Entry 7LOM (X-ray diffraction, 2.10 A resolution); this record covers chain A.

Chain A:
Protein: Ornithine aminotransferase, mitochondrial
Source organism: Homo sapiens
Notes: EC 2.6.1.13
UniProtKB: P04181 (OAT_HUMAN); numbering as in UniProt (aligned over 36-439)
Amino-acid sequence (404 residues; row label = number of the first residue in the row):
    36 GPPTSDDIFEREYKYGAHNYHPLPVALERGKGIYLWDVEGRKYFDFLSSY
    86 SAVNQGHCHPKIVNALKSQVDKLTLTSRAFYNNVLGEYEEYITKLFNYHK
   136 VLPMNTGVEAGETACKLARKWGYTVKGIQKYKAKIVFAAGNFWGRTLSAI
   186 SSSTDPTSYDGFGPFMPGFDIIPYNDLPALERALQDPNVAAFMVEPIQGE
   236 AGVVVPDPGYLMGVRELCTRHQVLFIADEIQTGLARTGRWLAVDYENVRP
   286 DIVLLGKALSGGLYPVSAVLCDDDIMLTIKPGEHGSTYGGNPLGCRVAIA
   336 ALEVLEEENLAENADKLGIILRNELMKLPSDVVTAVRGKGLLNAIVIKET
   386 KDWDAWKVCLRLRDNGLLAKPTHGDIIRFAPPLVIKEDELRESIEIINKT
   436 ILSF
Unresolved in the structure: 36, 322
UniProt features mapped onto this chain:
  - modified residue: Lys49 (N6-acetyllysine), Lys66 (N6-acetyllysine), Lys102 (N6-succinyllysine), Lys107 (N6-acetyllysine), Lys292 (N6-(pyridoxal phosphate)lysine), Lys362 (N6-acetyllysine), Lys386 (N6-acetyllysine), Lys392 (N6-acetyllysine), Lys405 (N6-acetyllysine), Lys421 (N6-acetyllysine)
  - natural variant: Gly51 (G51D: In HOGA), Asn54 (N54K: In HOGA), Tyr55 (Y55H: In HOGA), Asn89 (N89K: In HOGA), Gln90 (Q90E: In HOGA), Cys93 (C93F: In HOGA), Gln104 (Q104R: In HOGA), Arg154 (R154L: In HOGA), Arg180 (R180T: In HOGA), Ala184 (deletion: In HOGA), Pro199 (P199Q: In HOGA), Ala226 (A226V: In HOGA), 16 further natural variant entries in UniProt
Covalent attachments: compound Y8P linked to Lys292
Small-molecule neighbours:
  - threonine (THR): Ser84, Tyr85, Leu110, Ser112, Ser321, Tyr323, Gly324
  - threonine / Y8P: Ser84, Tyr85, Leu110, Ser112, Thr141, Gly142, Val143, Glu144, Phe177, Trp178, Gly179, Glu230, Gly234, Glu235, Asp263, Ile265, Gln266, Ser321, Tyr323, Gly324, Arg413
  - Y8P ((3S,4S)-4-methyl-3-[[2-methyl-3-oxidanyl-5-(phosphonooxymethyl)pyridin-4-yl]methylamino]cyclohexene-1-carboxylic acid): Tyr85, Thr141, Gly142, Val143, Glu144, Phe177, Trp178, Gly179, Glu230, Gly234, Glu235, Asp263, Ile265, Gln266, Ser321, Arg413
What the authors report for this chain:
  - binding site for the ligand YCD: Arg413
  - binding site for Y8P: Lys292
  - conformationally variable residues: Arg413
  - catalytic residues: Lys292 (proposed by the authors, not directly observed)

Summary:
Ligands of chain A: threonine and threonine / Y8P. Compound Y8P is covalently linked to Lys292. The paper
reports the catalytic residue Lys292; a binding site for the ligand YCD at Arg413.
Chain A is Ornithine aminotransferase, mitochondrial (Homo sapiens); the structure, Ornithine Aminotransferase
(OAT) soaked with its inactivator - (1S,3S)-3-amino-4-(difluoromethylene)cyclohexene-1-carboxylic acid, was
determined by X-ray diffraction, deposited together with 7LNM and 7LON.
